PDB entry 4Y74 | X-ray diffraction, 2.70 A resolution | chains B and C of the 34 polymer chains in the assembly

== Chain B ==
Name: Proteasome subunit alpha type-3
From: Saccharomyces cerevisiae (strain ATCC 204508 / S288c)
Notes: EC 3.4.25.1
UniProt: P23638 (PSA3_YEAST); residues 0-257 here correspond to UniProt positions 1-258 (UniProt number = residue number + 1)
Chain sequence (258 residues; numbered 0 to 257; the number before each row is that of its first residue; numbering starts at 0):
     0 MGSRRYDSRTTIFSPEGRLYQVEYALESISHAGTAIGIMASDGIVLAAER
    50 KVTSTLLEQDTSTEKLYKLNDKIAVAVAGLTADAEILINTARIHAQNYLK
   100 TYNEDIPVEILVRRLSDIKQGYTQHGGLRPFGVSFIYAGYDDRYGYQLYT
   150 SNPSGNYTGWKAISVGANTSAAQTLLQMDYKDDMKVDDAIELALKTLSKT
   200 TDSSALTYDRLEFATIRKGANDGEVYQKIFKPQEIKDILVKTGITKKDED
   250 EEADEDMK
Not modelled in the structure: 0, 245-257
UniProt features mapped onto this chain:
  - cross-link (Glycyl lysine isopeptide (Lys-Gly)): Lys99 (interchain with G-Cter in ubiquitin), Lys198 (interchain with G-Cter in ubiquitin), Lys230 (interchain with G-Cter in ubiquitin)

== Chain C ==
Name: Proteasome subunit alpha type-4
From: Saccharomyces cerevisiae (strain ATCC 204508 / S288c)
Notes: EC 3.4.25.1
UniProt: P40303 (PSA4_YEAST); residues -1 to 252 here correspond to UniProt positions 1-254 (UniProt number = residue number + 2)
Chain sequence (254 residues; each row starts with the number of its first residue; numbers below 1 keep their minus sign (Met-1 is residue -1)):
    -1 MSGYDRALSIFSPDGHIFQVEYALEAVKRGTCAVGVKGKNCVVLGCERRS
    49 TLKLQDTRITPSKVSKIDSHVVLSFSGLNADSRILIEKARVEAQSHRLTL
    99 EDPVTVEYLTRYVAGVQQRYTQSGGVRPFGVSTLIAGFDPRDDEPKLYQT
   149 EPSGIYSSWSAQTIGRNSKTVREFLEKNYDRKEPPATVEECVKLTVRSLL
   199 EVVQTGAKNIEITVVKPDSDIVALSSEEINQYVTQIEQEKQEQQEQDKKK
   249 KSNH
Not modelled in the structure: -1 to 0, 241-252
UniProt features mapped onto this chain:
  - modified residue: Thr58 (Phosphothreonine)

== How chain B and chain C interact ==
Contacting residue pairs (75):
  Arg3(B) - Arg4(C)
  Asp6(B) - Tyr2(C)  hydrogen bond
  Asp6(B) - Arg4(C)  salt bridge
  Arg8(B) - Arg4(C)
  Thr10(B) - Leu6(C)
  Thr10(B) - Arg125(C)
  Ile11(B) - Leu6(C)  hydrophobic
  Ile11(B) - Gln17(C)
  Phe12(B) - Gln17(C)  hydrogen bond (backbone-side chain)
  Phe12(B) - Tyr20(C)  hydrophobic
  Phe12(B) - Ala21(C)  hydrophobic
  Phe12(B) - Leu76(C)  hydrophobic
  Phe12(B) - Arg125(C)
  Phe12(B) - Pro126(C)
  Phe12(B) - Gly128(C)
  Ser13(B) - Tyr20(C)
  Pro14(B) - Tyr20(C)  hydrophobic
  Pro14(B) - Glu23(C)
  Glu15(B) - Glu23(C)
  Glu15(B) - Arg27(C)  hydrogen bond (backbone-side chain)
  Gly16(B) - Tyr20(C)
  Gly16(B) - Glu23(C)
  Gly16(B) - Ala24(C)
  Gly16(B) - Arg27(C)
  Arg17(B) - Arg27(C)
  Leu18(B) - Arg125(C)
  Met38(B) - Asp54(C)
  Arg112(B) - Arg81(C)
  Ser115(B) - Arg81(C)  hydrogen bond (backbone-side chain)
  Asp116(B) - Arg81(C)  salt bridge
  Gln119(B) - Ala78(C)
  Gln119(B) - Asp79(C)
  Gln119(B) - Ile82(C)
  Thr122(B) - Arg125(C)  hydrogen bond (backbone-side chain)
  Gln123(B) - Tyr118(C)
  Gln123(B) - Gly123(C)
  Gln123(B) - Val124(C)
  Gln123(B) - Arg125(C)  hydrogen bond (backbone-backbone)
  Gln123(B) - Pro126(C)
  Gln123(B) - Phe127(C)
  His124(B) - Gly123(C)
  His124(B) - Val124(C)
  Gly125(B) - Tyr2(C)
  Gly125(B) - Gly123(C)
  Gly126(B) - Tyr2(C)
  Tyr143(B) - Arg56(C)  hydrogen bond (backbone-side chain)
  Tyr143(B) - Ile57(C)  hydrophobic
  Tyr145(B) - Arg56(C)  hydrogen bond (backbone-side chain)
  Gln146(B) - Ile57(C)
  Leu147(B) - Ile57(C)
  Tyr148(B) - Ile57(C)
  Ser153(B) - Ala78(C)
  Gly154(B) - Ala78(C)
  Gly154(B) - Arg81(C)  hydrogen bond (backbone-side chain)
  Asn155(B) - Asn77(C)
  Asn155(B) - Ala78(C)
  Tyr156(B) - Pro59(C)  hydrophobic
  Tyr156(B) - Arg81(C)
  Gly158(B) - Gln53(C)
  Gly158(B) - Asp54(C)  hydrogen bond (backbone-backbone)
  Gly158(B) - Ile57(C)
  Gly158(B) - Thr58(C)  hydrogen bond (backbone-side chain)
  Trp159(B) - Leu50(C)  hydrophobic
  Trp159(B) - Leu52(C)
  Trp159(B) - Gln53(C)
  Trp159(B) - Asp54(C)
  Lys160(B) - Leu52(C)  hydrogen bond (backbone-backbone)
  Lys160(B) - Gln53(C)
  Lys160(B) - Asp54(C)
  Ala161(B) - Leu52(C)
  Gln172(B) - Lys51(C)
  Gln172(B) - Leu52(C)
  Leu175(B) - Leu52(C)  hydrophobic
  Gln176(B) - Lys51(C)
  Gln176(B) - Leu52(C)
Also at the interface, not in a pair above, chain B (41 interface residues in all): Glu108, Thr157, Tyr179

== Summary ==
The interface between chain B and chain C involves 41 residues on one side and 31 on the other; the contacts
include 12 hydrogen bonds and 2 salt bridges. Polar contacts include Asp6(B)-Arg4(C), Asp116(B)-Arg81(C) and
Asp6(B)-Tyr2(C).
Chain B is Proteasome subunit alpha type-3 and chain C is Proteasome subunit alpha type-4, both from
Saccharomyces cerevisiae (strain ATCC 204508 / S288c); the structure, Yeast 20S proteasome in complex with
Ac-LAL-ep, was determined by X-ray diffraction, deposited together with 4Y69, 4Y6A, 4Y6V, 4Y6Z, 4Y70, 4Y75 and
34 further entries.
